Entry 3UBJ (X-ray diffraction, 2.25 A resolution); this record covers chains D and E of the 6 polymer chains in the assembly.

== Chain D ==
Molecule: Hemagglutinin HA2
Source organism: Influenza a virus
Notes: fragment: Ectodomain HA2, residues 345-520
UniProtKB: C3W5S1 (C3W5S1_I09A0); residues 1-174 here correspond to UniProt positions 345-518 (UniProt number = residue number + 344)
Amino-acid sequence (177 residues; row label = number of the first residue in the row):
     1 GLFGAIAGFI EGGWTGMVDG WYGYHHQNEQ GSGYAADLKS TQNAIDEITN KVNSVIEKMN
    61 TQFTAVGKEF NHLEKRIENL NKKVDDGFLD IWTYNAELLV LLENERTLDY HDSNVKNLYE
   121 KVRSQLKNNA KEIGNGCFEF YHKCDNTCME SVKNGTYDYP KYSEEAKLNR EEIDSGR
Disordered / not traced: 171-177
Disulfides: Cys144-Cys148
Glycans and other covalent adducts: N-acetylglucosamine (NAG) linked to Asn154
Construct notes: expression tag (175-177)

== Chain E ==
Molecule: Hemagglutinin HA1
Source organism: Influenza A virus
Notes: fragment: Ectodomain HA1, residues 18-344
UniProtKB: C3W5S1 (C3W5S1_I09A0); the construct lacks a stretch of the UniProt sequence, so the offset changes along the chain: 11-55 = UniProt 18-62; 56-83 = UniProt 64-91; 84-90 = UniProt 93-99; 91-116 = UniProt 101-126; 3 more segments
Amino-acid sequence (329 residues; row label = number of the first residue in the row; a row labelled like 116A-116C holds insertion residues (116A, then the next letters in order)):
     9 PGDTLCIGYH ANNSTDTVDT VLEKNVTVTH SVNLLEDKHN GKLCKLR
   55A G
    56 VAPLHLGKCN IAGWILGNPE CESLSTAS
   83A S
    84 WSYIVET
   90A P
    91 SSDNGTCYPG DFIDYEELRE QLSSVS
116A-116C SFE
   117 RFEIFPKTSS WPNHDSN
  133A K
   134 GVTAACPHAG AKSFYKNLIW LVKKGNSYPK LSKSYINDKG KEVLVLWGIH HPSTSADQQS
   194 LYQNADTYVF VCSSRYSKKF KPEIAICPKV RDQEGRMNYY WTLVEPGDKI TFEATGNLVV
   254 PRYAFAMERN AGS
  266A G
   267 IIISDTPVHD CNTTCQTPKG AINTSLPFQN IHPITIGKCP KYVKSTKLRL ATGLRNIPSI
   327 QSR
Disordered / not traced: 77-82, 326-329
Disulfides: Cys52-Cys277, Cys64-Cys76, Cys97-Cys139, Cys281-Cys305
Glycans and other covalent adducts: N-acetylglucosamine (NAG) linked to Asn94, Asn278
Construct notes: expression tag (9-10); engineered mutation Cys205 (Gly219 in C3W5S1), Cys220 (Arg234 in C3W5S1)
Reported in the primary citation:
  - mutagenesis - G205C/R220C: increased stability (proposed by the authors, not directly observed)
  - mutagenesis - T200A: increased binding to glycan array (citing earlier work)
  - mutagenesis - D225G: increased binding to alpha2-3-linked glycans (citing earlier work)
  - mutagenesis - D225G: decreased binding to alpha2-6-linked glycans (citing earlier work)

== Interface between chain D and chain E ==
Pairs across the interface (13; chain D residue first):
  Glu47(D) with Leu30(E); Glu31(E)
  Asn50(D) with Thr28(E); Val29(E), hydrogen bond (side chain-backbone); Leu30(E), hydrogen bond (side chain-backbone); Glu31(E); Lys32(E)
  Lys51(D) with Val29(E), hydrogen bond (backbone-backbone)
  Ser54(D) with Val29(E); Lys32(E)
  Asn60(D) with Lys310(E), hydrogen bond (backbone-side chain)
  Gln62(D) with Lys310(E)
  Tyr110(D) with Leu30(E), hydrophobic
Other interface residues (no listed pair), chain D (8 interface residues in all): Thr61

== In short ==
8 residues of chain D and 6 residues of chain E are in contact, with 4 hydrogen bonds. Polar contacts include
Asn50(D)-Val29(E), Asn50(D)-Leu30(E) and Asn60(D)-Lys310(E). Covalently linked N-acetylglucosamine: at
Asn154(D). Covalently linked N-acetylglucosamine: at Asn94(E) and Asn278(E). From the paper: G205C/R220C of
chain E increase stability; T200A of chain E increases binding to glycan array.
Chain D is Hemagglutinin HA2 (Influenza a virus) and chain E is Hemagglutinin HA1 (Influenza A virus); the
structure, Influenza hemagglutinin from the 2009 pandemic in complex with ligand LSTa, was determined by X-ray
diffraction (same publication as 3UBE, 3UBN and 3UBQ).
